PDB entry 4USI | X-ray diffraction, 1.45 A resolution | chains A and C of the 3 polymer chains in the assembly

# Chain A (and C)
Protein: Nitrogen regulatory protein pii
Source organism: Chlamydomonas reinhardtii
Notes: chain C of this document is another copy of the same molecule, construct and numbering; everything in this record applies to it too
UniProtKB: A8JI83 (A8JI83_CHLRE); residues 2-144 here correspond to UniProt positions 63-205 (UniProt number = residue number + 61)
Amino-acid sequence (154 residues; row label = number of the first residue in the row):
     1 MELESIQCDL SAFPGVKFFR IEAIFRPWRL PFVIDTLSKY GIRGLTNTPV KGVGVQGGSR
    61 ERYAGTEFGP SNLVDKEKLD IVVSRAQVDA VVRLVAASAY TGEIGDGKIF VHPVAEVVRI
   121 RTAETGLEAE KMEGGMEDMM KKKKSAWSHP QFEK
Disordered / not traced: 1-4, 60-66, 127-154 (chain C: 1-6, 55-66, 128-154)
Differences from the reference sequence: expression tag (1, 145-154)
Bound ions: Mg2+: Gln56 (together with 2-oxoglutaric acid, ATP)
Residues lining bound ligands:
  - 2-oxoglutaric acid (AKG): Arg26, Val53, Gly54, Val55, Gln56, Gly57, Gly58, Ser59, Val74, Lys76, Ile104, Gly105
  - ATP (adenosine-5'-triphosphate), molecule 1: Ile24, Lys51, Gly52, Val53, Gly54, Val55, Gln56, Lys76, Ile104, Gly105, Asp106, Gly107, Lys108, Phe110
  - ATP, molecule 2: Arg43, Gly44, Leu45, Thr46, Asp80, Ile81, Val82, Arg119, Arg121

# Chain A / chain C interface
Pairs across the interface (61; chain A residue first):
  Ile6(A) - Val118(C)  hydrophobic
  Ile6(A) - Ala123(C)
  Ile6(A) - Thr125(C)
  Cys8(A) - Glu116(C)
  Asp9(A) - Ala115(C)
  Asp9(A) - Glu116(C)  hydrogen bond (backbone-side chain)
  Ala12(A) - Pro14(C)
  Ala12(A) - Gly15(C)
  Ala12(A) - Val16(C)  hydrophobic
  Phe13(A) - Val16(C)  hydrophobic
  Phe13(A) - Val114(C)
  Phe13(A) - Ala115(C)  hydrophobic
  Arg20(A) - Arg20(C)
  Ile24(A) - Thr46(C)
  Val50(A) - Thr46(C)
  Val50(A) - Asn47(C)
  Val50(A) - Thr48(C)
  Lys51(A) - Thr46(C)
  Lys51(A) - Asn47(C)  hydrogen bond (backbone-backbone)
  Gly52(A) - Leu45(C)
  Val53(A) - Gly44(C)
  Val53(A) - Leu45(C)  hydrogen bond (backbone-backbone)
  Gly54(A) - Arg43(C)
  Val55(A) - Arg43(C)  hydrogen bond (backbone-backbone)
  Val55(A) - Arg119(C)
  Glu67(A) - Ser38(C)
  Phe68(A) - Ile34(C)  hydrophobic
  Phe68(A) - Ser38(C)  hydrogen bond (backbone-side chain)
  Phe68(A) - Ile42(C)  hydrophobic
  Gly69(A) - Ile34(C)
  Pro70(A) - Pro31(C)  hydrophobic
  Pro70(A) - Ile34(C)
  Leu73(A) - Asn47(C)
  Ala96(A) - Ile120(C)
  Ala99(A) - Ile120(C)  hydrophobic
  Tyr100(A) - Ile120(C)
  Tyr100(A) - Arg121(C)
  Gly102(A) - Arg121(C)
  Glu103(A) - Arg121(C)
  Ile104(A) - Arg121(C)
  Asp106(A) - Ile120(C)
  Asp106(A) - Arg121(C)
  Gly107(A) - Arg119(C)
  Gly107(A) - Ile120(C)  hydrogen bond (backbone-backbone)
  Lys108(A) - Val117(C)
  Lys108(A) - Val118(C)
  Lys108(A) - Arg119(C)
  Lys108(A) - Ile120(C)
  Ile109(A) - Glu116(C)
  Ile109(A) - Val117(C)
  Ile109(A) - Val118(C)  hydrogen bond (backbone-backbone)
  Ile109(A) - Ile120(C)  hydrophobic
  Phe110(A) - Val82(C)  hydrophobic
  Phe110(A) - Glu116(C)
  Phe110(A) - Val117(C)  hydrophobic
  Val111(A) - Val114(C)
  Val111(A) - Ala115(C)  hydrogen bond (backbone-backbone)
  Val111(A) - Glu116(C)  hydrogen bond (backbone-backbone)
  His112(A) - Arg20(C)
  His112(A) - Val114(C)
  Pro113(A) - Pro113(C)
Interface residues without a listed pair, chain A (38 interface residues in all): Gln7, Leu10, Phe19, Phe25, Thr48, Val92
Interface residues without a listed pair, chain C (27 interface residues in all): Lys17

# Summary
38 residues of chain A and 27 residues of chain C are in contact; the contacts include 9 hydrogen bonds. Polar
pairs include Asp9(A)-Glu116(C), Phe68(A)-Ser38(C) and Lys51(A)-Asn47(C). Ligands of chain A: ATP and
2-oxoglutaric acid.
Both chains are Nitrogen regulatory protein pii (Chlamydomonas reinhardtii). Entry 4USI (Nitrogen regulatory
protein PII from Chlamydomonas reinhardtii in complex with MgATP and 2-oxoglutarate) was determined by X-ray
diffraction together with 4USH and 4USJ from the same study.
